Entry 4AN3 (X-ray diffraction, 2.10 A resolution); this record covers chain A.

Chain A:
Molecule: Dual specificity mitogen-activated protein kinase kinase 1
Source organism: Homo sapiens
Notes: EC 2.7.12.2; fragment: protein kinase domain, residues 61-262, 305-392
Reference sequence: Q02750 (MP2K1_HUMAN); residue numbers follow UniProt; this construct covers 61-262, 305-392
Sequence (301 residues; row label = number of the first residue in the row; note: 42 numbers in that range are skipped by the numbering (no residue carries them; nothing is unmodelled there)):
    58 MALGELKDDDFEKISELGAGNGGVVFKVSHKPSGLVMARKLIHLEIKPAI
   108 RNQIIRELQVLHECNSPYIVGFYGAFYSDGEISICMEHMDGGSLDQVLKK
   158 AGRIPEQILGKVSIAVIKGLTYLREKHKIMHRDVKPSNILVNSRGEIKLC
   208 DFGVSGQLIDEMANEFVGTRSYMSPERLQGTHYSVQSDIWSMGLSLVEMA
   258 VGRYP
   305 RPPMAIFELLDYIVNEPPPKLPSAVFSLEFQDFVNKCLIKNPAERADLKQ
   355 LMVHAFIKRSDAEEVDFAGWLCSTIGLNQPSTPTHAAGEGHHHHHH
Not modelled in the structure: 223-224, 382-400
Construct notes: expression tag (58-60, 393-400); engineered mutation Glu218 (Ser in Q02750), Glu222 (Ser in Q02750), Ala328 (Gly in Q02750)
Curated features (UniProtKB/Swiss-Prot):
  - active site: Asp190 (Proton acceptor)
  - binding site (ATP): Leu74 to Val82, Lys97, Met143 to Met146, Ser150 to Gln153, Lys192 to Asn195, Asp208
  - binding site (U0126): Lys97, Asp208 to Val211
  - binding site (K-252a): Glu144 to Met146, Ser194
  - natural variant: Gly128 (G128V: In CFC3), Tyr130 (Y130C: In CFC3)
  - mutagenesis: Lys97 (K97A: Loss of catalytic activity. Strongly reduces phosphorylation upon UV irradiation; K97R: Loss of catalytic activity. No effect on BRAF-KSR1 or BRAF-KSR2 dimerization), Ser150 (S150A: No loss of activity), Ser212 (S212A: No loss of activity), Met219 (M219V: Increases interaction with KSR1 and BRAF; M219W: Increases interaction with KSR1 and BRAF; when associated with L-220), Ala220 (A220L: Increases interaction with KSR1 and BRAF; when associated with w-219), Asn221 (N221Y: Increases interaction with KSR1 and BRAF), Phe311 (F311S: Loss of interaction with BRAF and KSR1. Loss of BRAF-KSR1 dimerization)
Ligand contacts:
  - 5Y0 (N-[(2S)-2,3-bis(oxidanyl)propoxy]-3,4-bis(fluoranyl)-2-[(2-fluoranyl-4-iodanyl-phenyl)amino]benzamide): Asn78, Gly79, Lys97, Ile99, Leu115, Leu118, Val127, Ile141, Met143, Cys207, Asp208, Phe209, Gly210, Val211, Ser212, Leu215, Met219
  - ATP (adenosine-5'-triphosphate): Leu74, Gly75, Ala76, Gly77, Asn78, Gly79, Gly80, Val82, Ala95, Lys97, Val127, Met143, Glu144, His145, Met146, Gly149, Ser150, Gln153, Asp190, Lys192, Ser194, Asn195, Leu197, Asp208, Thr226

Summary:
Ligands of chain A: ATP and compound 5Y0. Curated annotation (UniProt) lists active-site residue Asp190, 23
ATP-binding residues, 5 U0126-binding residues and 4 K-252a-binding residues.
Chain A is Dual specificity mitogen-activated protein kinase kinase 1 (Homo sapiens); the structure, Crystal
structures of human MEK1 with carboxamide-based allosteric inhibitor XL518 (GDC-0973), or related analogs, was
determined by X-ray diffraction, deposited together with 4AN2, 4AN9 and 4ANB.
